PDB entry 3L2W | X-ray diffraction, 3.20 A resolution | chains A and C of the 4 polymer chains in the assembly

# Chain A
Molecule: Integrase
Source organism: Human spumaretrovirus
UniProt: P14350 (POL_FOAMV); residues 1-392 here correspond to UniProt positions 752-1143 (UniProt number = residue number + 751)
Chain sequence (395 residues; numbered -2 to 392; the number before each row is that of its first residue; numbers below 1 keep their minus sign (Gly-2 is residue -2)):
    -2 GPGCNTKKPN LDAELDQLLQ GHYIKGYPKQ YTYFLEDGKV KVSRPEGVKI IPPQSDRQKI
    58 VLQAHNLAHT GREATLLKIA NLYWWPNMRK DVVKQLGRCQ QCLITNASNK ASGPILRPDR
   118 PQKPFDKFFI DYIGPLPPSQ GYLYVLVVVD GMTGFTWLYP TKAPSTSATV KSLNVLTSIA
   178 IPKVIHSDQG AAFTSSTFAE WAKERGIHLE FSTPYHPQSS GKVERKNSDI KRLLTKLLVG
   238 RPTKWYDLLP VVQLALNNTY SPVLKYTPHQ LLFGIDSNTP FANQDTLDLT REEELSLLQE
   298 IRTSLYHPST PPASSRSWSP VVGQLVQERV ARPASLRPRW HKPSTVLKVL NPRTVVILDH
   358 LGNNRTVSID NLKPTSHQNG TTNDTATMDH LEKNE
Not modelled in the structure: -2 to 9, 375-392
Construct notes: expression tag (-2 to 0); variant Ser217 (Gly968 in P14350), Gly218 (Ser969 in P14350)
Curated features (UniProtKB/Swiss-Prot):
  - binding site (Mg(2+)): Asp123, Asp185
Metal / ion sites: Zn2+: His62, His66, Cys96, Cys99; Mn2+ site 1: Asp128, Asp185 (together with gs9137); Mn2+ site 2: Asp128, Glu221 (together with gs9137)
Residues lining bound ligands: gs9137 (ELV; 6-(3-chloro-2-fluorobenzyl)-1-[(1S)-1-(hydroxymethyl)-2-methylpropyl]-7-methoxy-4-oxo-1,4-dihydroquinoline-3-carboxylic acid): Asp128, Tyr129, Asp185, Tyr212, His213, Pro214, Gln215, Glu221
From the paper describing this entry:
  - binding site for gs9137: Pro214, Gln215

# Chain C
Molecule: 19-nt DNA strand
Sequence (19 nucleotides; row label = number of the first residue in the row):
     1 ATTGTCATGG AATTTTGTA

# Interface between chain A and chain C
Pairs across the interface - 41 pairs, chain A then chain C:
  Ile112(A) - DG4(C)  phosphate contact
  Ile112(A) - DT5(C)  base contact
  Leu113(A) - DT3(C)  base contact
  Leu113(A) - DG4(C)  hydrogen bond to the phosphate
  Leu113(A) - DT5(C)  phosphate contact
  Arg114(A) - DG4(C)  sugar contact
  Arg114(A) - DT5(C)  salt bridge to the phosphate
  Pro115(A) - DT3(C)  base contact
  Pro115(A) - DG4(C)  phosphate contact
  Pro115(A) - DT5(C)  phosphate contact
  Lys124(A) - DT3(C)  base contact
  His183(A) - DT3(C)  salt bridge to the phosphate
  Glu207(A) - DT2(C)  phosphate contact
  Glu207(A) - DT3(C)  base contact
  Phe208(A) - DT2(C)  hydrogen bond to the phosphate
  Ser209(A) - DT3(C)  phosphate contact
  Thr210(A) - DT2(C)  phosphate contact
  Thr210(A) - DT3(C)  hydrogen bond to the phosphate
  His213(A) - DG4(C)  salt bridge to the phosphate
  Gln215(A) - DG4(C)  sugar contact
  Ser216(A) - DT3(C)  hydrogen bond to the phosphate
  Gly218(A) - DG4(C)  hydrogen bond to the base
  Gly218(A) - DT5(C)  sugar contact
  Lys219(A) - DT5(C)  sugar contact
  Lys219(A) - DC6(C)  salt bridge to the phosphate
  Arg222(A) - DG4(C)  base contact
  Arg222(A) - DT5(C)  hydrogen bond to the base
  Arg222(A) - DC6(C)  hydrogen bond to the base
  Arg222(A) - DA7(C)  hydrogen bond to the sugar
  Asp226(A) - DA7(C)  sugar contact
  Arg229(A) - DA7(C)  hydrogen bond to the phosphate
  Arg229(A) - DT8(C)  salt bridge to the phosphate
  Ser258(A) - DA7(C)  hydrogen bond to the phosphate
  Pro259(A) - DA7(C)  phosphate contact
  Pro259(A) - DT8(C)  base contact
  Leu347(A) - DT2(C)  base contact
  Asn348(A) - DT3(C)  hydrogen bond to the sugar
  Arg350(A) - DG4(C)  salt bridge to the phosphate
  Thr351(A) - DT3(C)  sugar contact
  Val353(A) - DA1(C)  base contact
  Thr363(A) - DA1(C)  hydrogen bond to the base
Other interface residues (no listed pair), chain A (32 interface residues in all): Arg117, His205, Leu206, Glu221, Val260, Ser365

# Overview
32 residues of chain A face 8 of chain C across their interface, with 12 hydrogen bonds and 6 salt bridges.
Polar pairs include Gly218(A)-DG4(C), Arg222(A)-DT5(C) and Arg222(A)-DC6(C). Ligands of chain A: gs9137.
UniProt lists Mg2+-binding residues Asp123(A) and Asp185(A) on chain A. The paper reports a binding site for
gs9137 at Pro214(A) and Gln215(A).
Chain A is Integrase (Human spumaretrovirus) and chain C is a 19-nt DNA strand; the structure, Crystal
structure of the Prototype Foamy Virus (PFV) intasome in complex with manganese and GS9137 (Elvitegravir), was
determined by X-ray diffraction, deposited together with 3OY9, 3L2Q, 3L2R, 3L2U and 3L2V.
